6SD9 - chain A; structure by X-ray diffraction, 2.35 A resolution.

== Chain A ==
Name: Hepatocyte growth factor receptor
Source organism: Homo sapiens
Notes: EC 2.7.10.1
Reference sequence: P08581 (MET_HUMAN); residue numbers follow UniProt; this construct covers 1038-1346
Amino-acid sequence (309 residues; each row starts with the number of its first residue):
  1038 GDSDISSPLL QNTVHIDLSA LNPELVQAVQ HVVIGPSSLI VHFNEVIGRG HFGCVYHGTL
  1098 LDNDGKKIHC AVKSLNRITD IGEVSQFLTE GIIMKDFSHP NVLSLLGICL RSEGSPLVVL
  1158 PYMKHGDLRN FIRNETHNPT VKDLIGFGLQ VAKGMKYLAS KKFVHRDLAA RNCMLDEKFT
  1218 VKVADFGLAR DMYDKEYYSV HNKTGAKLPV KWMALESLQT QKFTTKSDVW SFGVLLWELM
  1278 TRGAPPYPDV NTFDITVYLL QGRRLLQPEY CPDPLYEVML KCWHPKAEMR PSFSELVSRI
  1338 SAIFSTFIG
Disordered / not traced: 1038-1061, 1115-1119, 1148-1152, 1228-1232, 1237-1240, 1346
Small-molecule neighbours: 88Z (N-(3-fluoro-4-{[6-methoxy-7-(3-morpholin-4-ylpropoxy)quinolin-4-yl]oxy}phenyl)-N'-(4-fluorophenyl)cyclopropane-1,1-dicarboxamide): I1084, V1092, A1108, K1110, E1127, G1128, M1131, F1134, V1139, L1140, L1157, P1158, Y1159, M1160, K1161, G1163, L1195, F1200, H1202, M1211, V1220, A1221, D1222, F1223, G1224
Curated features (UniProtKB/Swiss-Prot):
  - active site: D1204 (Proton acceptor)
  - binding site (ATP): I1084 to V1092, K1110
  - modified residue: Y1230 (Phosphotyrosine), Y1234 (Phosphotyrosine), Y1235 (Phosphotyrosine), T1289 (Phosphothreonine)
  - natural variant: V1092 (V1092I: In RCCP), H1094 (H1094L: In RCCP; H1094R: In RCCP; H1094Y: In RCCP), H1106 (H1106D: In RCCP), M1131 (M1131T: In RCCP), T1173 (T1173I: In HCC), V1188 (V1188L: In RCCP), L1195 (L1195V: In RCCP), V1220 (V1220I: In RCCP), D1228 (D1228H: In RCCP; D1228N: In RCCP), Y1230 (Y1230C: In RCCP; Y1230D: In RCCP; Y1230H: In RCCP), Y1234 (Y1234C: In DA11), K1244 (K1244R: In HCC), 2 further natural variant entries in UniProt
  - mutagenesis: Y1234 (Y1234F: Complete loss of kinase activity and of ligand-induced ubiquitination. Alters interaction with PTPN1 and PTPN2. Loss of interaction with PTPN1 and PTPN2; when associated with F-1235), Y1235 (Y1235F: Complete loss of kinase activity. Alters interaction with PTPN1 and PTPN2. Loss of interaction with PTPN1 and PTPN2; when associated with F-1234), Y1313 (Y1313F: No effect on ligand-induced CBL-mediated ubiquitination; when associated with F-1349, F-1356 and F-1365)
From the paper describing this entry:
  - mutagenesis - D1228V (5-fold): decreased binding to crizotinib
  - mutagenesis - D1228V: unchanged binding to foretinib
  - mutagenesis - D1228V: unchanged binding to BMS-777607
  - disease-associated variants - D1228V: decreased binding to savolitinib (citing earlier work)
  - post-translational modification sites: Y1234, Y1235

== In short ==
Bound to chain A: compound 88Z. From UniProt: active-site residue D1204, 10 ATP-binding residues and 3
mutagenesis sites. The paper reports that D1228V reduces binding to crizotinib; modification sites Y1234 and
Y1235.
Chain A is Hepatocyte growth factor receptor (Homo sapiens); the structure, Crystal structure of wild-type
cMET bound by foretinib, was determined by X-ray diffraction together with 6SDC, 6SDD and 6SDE from the same
study.
